PDB entry 3TS0 | X-ray diffraction, 2.76 A resolution | chains B and V of the 4 polymer chains in the assembly

Chain B:
Protein: Protein lin-28 homolog A
Source organism: Mus musculus
UniProtKB: Q8K3Y3 (LN28A_MOUSE); residue numbers follow UniProt; this construct covers 33-126, 136-187
Amino-acid sequence (146 residues; each row starts with the number of its first residue; note: 9 numbers in that range are skipped by the numbering (no residue carries them; nothing is unmodelled there)):
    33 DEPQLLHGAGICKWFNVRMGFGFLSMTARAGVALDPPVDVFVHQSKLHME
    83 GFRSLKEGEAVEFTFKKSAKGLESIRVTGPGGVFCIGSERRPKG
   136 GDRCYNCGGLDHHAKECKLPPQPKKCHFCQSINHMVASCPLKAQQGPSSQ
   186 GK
Not modelled in the structure: 33-34, 180-187
UniProt features mapped onto this chain:
  - zinc finger: Asp-137 to Leu-154 (CCHC-type 1), Lys-159 to Leu-176 (CCHC-type 2)
  - region: Gly-113 to Gly-136 (Flexible linker)
  - modified residue: Ser-120 (Phosphoserine)
Ion coordination: Zn2+ site 1: Cys-139, Cys-142, His-147, Cys-152; Zn2+ site 2: Cys-161, Cys-164, His-169, Cys-174
What the authors report for this chain:
  - binding site for the 23-nt RNA strand: Phe-84
  - specificity-determining residues: Asp-71
  - mutagenesis - F73A: decreased binding to RNA bearing a mutation in the GGAG motif
  - mutagenesis - Y140A: decreased binding to a CSD binding-site mutation

Chain V:
Molecule: 23-nt RNA strand
Sequence (23 nucleotides; each row starts with the number of its first residue):
     1 XGGGUAGUGAUUUUACCCUGGAG
Modified / non-standard residues: GMP (guanosine) at position 1

How chain B and chain V interact:
Pairs across the interface (39; chain B residue first):
  Lys-45(B) / U11(V)  hydrogen bond to the base
  Lys-45(B) / U12(V)  hydrogen bond to the base
  Trp-46(B) / U11(V)  hydrogen bond to the base
  Trp-46(B) / U12(V)  sugar contact
  Phe-47(B) / U13(V)  sugar contact
  Phe-47(B) / U14(V)  phosphate contact
  Asn-48(B) / U13(V)  hydrogen bond to the phosphate
  Asn-48(B) / U14(V)  phosphate contact
  Val-49(B) / G7(V)  hydrogen bond to the base
  Val-49(B) / U14(V)  hydrogen bond to the phosphate
  Arg-50(B) / U8(V)  hydrogen bond to the base
  Arg-50(B) / U14(V)  hydrogen bond to the sugar
  Arg-50(B) / A15(V)  salt bridge to the phosphate
  Met-51(B) / U8(V)  hydrogen bond to the sugar
  Met-51(B) / G9(V)  phosphate contact
  Gly-52(B) / G7(V)  base contact
  Phe-53(B) / G9(V)  sugar contact
  Phe-53(B) / A10(V)  sugar contact
  Phe-55(B) / U11(V)  stacking on the base
  Asp-71(B) / U11(V)  hydrogen bond to the base
  Phe-73(B) / G9(V)  base contact
  Phe-73(B) / A10(V)  stacking on the base
  His-75(B) / G9(V)  stacking on the base
  Gln-76(B) / G7(V)  hydrogen bond to the sugar
  Ser-77(B) / G9(V)  hydrogen bond to the base
  Lys-78(B) / G9(V)  hydrogen bond to the base
  Phe-84(B) / A6(V)  stacking on the base
  Phe-84(B) / G7(V)  base contact
  Arg-85(B) / G7(V)  hydrogen bond to the base
  Glu-89(B) / U13(V)  hydrogen bond to the base
  Ser-100(B) / A10(V)  hydrogen bond to the base
  Lys-102(B) / G9(V)  hydrogen bond to the sugar
  Lys-102(B) / A10(V)  salt bridge to the phosphate
  Gly-103(B) / A10(V)  base contact
  Leu-104(B) / A10(V)  base contact
  Glu-105(B) / A10(V)  hydrogen bond to the base
  Arg-122(B) / U14(V)  salt bridge to the phosphate
  Pro-124(B) / G4(V)  phosphate contact
  Lys-125(B) / G4(V)  salt bridge to the phosphate
Interface residues without a listed pair, chain B (29 interface residues in all): Gly-83, Ser-120
Interface residues without a listed pair, chain V (12 interface residues in all): U5

Overview:
29 residues of chain B and 12 residues of chain V are in contact; the contacts include 18 hydrogen bonds, 4
salt bridges and 4 aromatic stacking contacts. Polar contacts include Lys-45(B)/U11(V), Lys-45(B)/U12(V) and
Trp-46(B)/U11(V). From the paper: a binding site for the 23-nt RNA strand at Phe-84(B); F73A of chain B
reduces binding to RNA bearing a mutation in the GGAG motif.
Chain B is Protein lin-28 homolog A (Mus musculus) and chain V is a 23-nt RNA strand; the structure, Mouse
Lin28A in complex with let-7f-1 microRNA pre-element, was determined by X-ray diffraction, deposited together
with 3TRZ and 3TS2.
